4ZWV - chains A and B; structure by X-ray diffraction, 1.50 A resolution.

== Chain A (and B) ==
Protein: Putative aminotransferase
Source organism: Actinomadura melliaura
Notes: chain B of this document is another copy of the same molecule, construct and numbering; everything in this record applies to it too
UniProt: Q0H2X1 (Q0H2X1_9ACTO); residues 1-369 here = UniProt positions 1-369
Amino-acid sequence (372 residues; each row starts with the number of its first residue; numbers below 1 keep their minus sign (Ser-2 is residue -2)):
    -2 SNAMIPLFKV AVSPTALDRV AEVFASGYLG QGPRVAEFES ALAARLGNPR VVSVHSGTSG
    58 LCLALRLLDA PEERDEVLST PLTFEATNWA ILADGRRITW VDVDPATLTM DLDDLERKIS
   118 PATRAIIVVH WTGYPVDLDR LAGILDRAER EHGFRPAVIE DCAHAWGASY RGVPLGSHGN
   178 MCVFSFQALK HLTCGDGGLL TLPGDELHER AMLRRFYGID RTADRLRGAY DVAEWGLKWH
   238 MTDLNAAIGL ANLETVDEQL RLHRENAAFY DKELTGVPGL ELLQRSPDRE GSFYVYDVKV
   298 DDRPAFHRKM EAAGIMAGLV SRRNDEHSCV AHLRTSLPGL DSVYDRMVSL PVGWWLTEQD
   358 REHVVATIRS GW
Disordered / not traced: -2 to -1
Construct notes: expression tag (-2 to 0)
Modified residues: Mse1, Mse107, Mse178, Mse209, Mse238, Mse307, Mse313, Mse344 (selenomethionine; parent Met); Lys187 ((2S)-2-amino-6-[[3-hydroxy-2-methyl-5-(phosphonooxymethyl)pyridin-4-yl]methylideneamino]hexanoic acid; LLP)
Reported in the primary citation:
  - catalytic residues: Asp158
  - self-association interface (contacts with another copy of this molecule): Tyr214
  - specificity-determining residues: Gly27 (proposed by the authors, not directly observed)

== Chain A / chain B interface ==
Pairs across the interface (115; chain A residue first):
  Leu4(A) - Leu223(B)  hydrophobic
  Val7(A) - Gly24(B)
  Val9(A) - Leu26(B)  hydrophobic
  Ala13(A) - Phe21(B)  hydrophobic
  Leu14(A) - Leu14(B)  hydrophobic
  Leu14(A) - Ala18(B)  hydrophobic
  Leu14(A) - Phe21(B)
  Val17(A) - Phe21(B)  hydrophobic
  Ala18(A) - Leu14(B)  hydrophobic
  Phe21(A) - Ala13(B)  hydrophobic
  Phe21(A) - Leu14(B)
  Phe21(A) - Val17(B)  hydrophobic
  Phe21(A) - Ile245(B)  hydrophobic
  Gly24(A) - Val7(B)
  Leu26(A) - Gly192(B)
  His52(A) - His52(B)
  His52(A) - Lys235(B)
  Ser53(A) - Lys235(B)
  Thr55(A) - Tyr214(B)  hydrogen bond
  Cys59(A) - Leu234(B)  hydrophobic
  Arg63(A) - Ala90(B)  hydrogen bond (side chain-backbone)
  Phe81(A) - Tyr214(B)  hydrophobic
  Phe81(A) - Arg222(B)
  Glu82(A) - Ile216(B)
  Glu82(A) - Tyr227(B)  hydrogen bond
  Ala83(A) - Tyr214(B)  hydrophobic
  Trp86(A) - Tyr214(B)  hydrogen bond (side chain-backbone)
  Trp86(A) - Val229(B)
  Trp86(A) - Trp232(B)  hydrophobic
  Trp86(A) - Gly233(B)
  Trp86(A) - Leu234(B)
  Ala87(A) - Leu234(B)
  Leu89(A) - Trp232(B)
  Ala90(A) - Trp232(B)  hydrophobic
  Ala90(A) - Leu234(B)  hydrophobic
  Lys187(A) - Phe213(B)
  Lys187(A) - Tyr214(B)
  Lys187(A) - Lys235(B)
  Asp193(A) - Lys235(B)  salt bridge
  Asp193(A) - Thr239(B)
  Phe213(A) - Lys187(B)
  Tyr214(A) - Thr55(B)  hydrogen bond
  Tyr214(A) - Phe81(B)  hydrophobic
  Tyr214(A) - Ala83(B)  hydrophobic
  Tyr214(A) - Trp86(B)  hydrogen bond (backbone-side chain)
  Tyr214(A) - Lys187(B)
  Ile216(A) - Glu82(B)
  Arg222(A) - Phe81(B)
  Arg222(A) - Leu316(B)
  Leu223(A) - Leu4(B)  hydrophobic
  Leu223(A) - Mse313(B)  hydrophobic
  Leu223(A) - Ala314(B)
  Leu223(A) - Gly315(B)
  Leu223(A) - Leu316(B)  hydrogen bond (backbone-backbone)
  Arg224(A) - His304(B)  hydrogen bond
  Arg224(A) - Glu308(B)  salt bridge
  Arg224(A) - Ala314(B)  hydrogen bond (side chain-backbone)
  Arg224(A) - Gly315(B)
  Gly225(A) - Arg319(B)
  Tyr227(A) - Glu82(B)  hydrogen bond
  Tyr227(A) - Ser318(B)
  Tyr227(A) - Arg319(B)  hydrogen bond (backbone-side chain)
  Tyr227(A) - His324(B)
  Asp228(A) - Glu323(B)
  Asp228(A) - His324(B)  salt bridge
  Asp228(A) - Ser325(B)  hydrogen bond
  Val229(A) - Trp86(B)  hydrophobic
  Val229(A) - His324(B)  hydrogen bond (backbone-side chain)
  Val229(A) - Ser325(B)  hydrogen bond (backbone-backbone)
  Val229(A) - Cys326(B)  hydrogen bond (backbone-backbone)
  Ala230(A) - Ser325(B)
  Ala230(A) - Cys326(B)
  Glu231(A) - Cys326(B)
  Trp232(A) - Trp86(B)  hydrophobic
  Trp232(A) - Leu89(B)
  Trp232(A) - Ala90(B)  hydrophobic
  Gly233(A) - Trp86(B)
  Leu234(A) - Cys59(B)  hydrophobic
  Leu234(A) - Trp86(B)
  Leu234(A) - Ala87(B)
  Leu234(A) - Ala90(B)  hydrophobic
  Lys235(A) - His52(B)
  Lys235(A) - Ser53(B)
  Lys235(A) - Lys187(B)
  Lys235(A) - Asp193(B)  salt bridge
  Thr239(A) - Asp193(B)
  Leu241(A) - Asn242(B)
  Leu241(A) - Ile245(B)  hydrophobic
  Asn242(A) - Leu241(B)
  Ile245(A) - Phe21(B)  hydrophobic
  Ile245(A) - Leu241(B)  hydrophobic
  His304(A) - Arg224(B)
  Glu308(A) - Arg224(B)  salt bridge
  Mse313(A) - Leu223(B)  hydrophobic
  Ala314(A) - Leu223(B)
  Ala314(A) - Arg224(B)  hydrogen bond (backbone-side chain)
  Gly315(A) - Leu223(B)
  Gly315(A) - Arg224(B)
  Leu316(A) - Arg222(B)
  Leu316(A) - Leu223(B)  hydrogen bond (backbone-backbone)
  Ser318(A) - Tyr227(B)
  Arg319(A) - Gly225(B)
  Arg319(A) - Tyr227(B)  hydrogen bond (side chain-backbone)
  Arg319(A) - Asp228(B)
  Glu323(A) - Asp228(B)
  His324(A) - Tyr227(B)
  His324(A) - Asp228(B)
  His324(A) - Val229(B)  hydrogen bond (side chain-backbone)
  Ser325(A) - Asp228(B)  hydrogen bond
  Ser325(A) - Val229(B)  hydrogen bond (backbone-backbone)
  Ser325(A) - Ala230(B)
  Cys326(A) - Val229(B)  hydrogen bond (backbone-backbone)
  Cys326(A) - Ala230(B)
  Cys326(A) - Glu231(B)
  Cys326(A) - Trp232(B)
Interface residues without a listed pair, chain A (59 interface residues in all): Gln184, Ala185, Gly192
Interface residues without a listed pair, chain B (58 interface residues in all): Val9, Gln184, Ala185

== In short ==
The interface between chain A and chain B involves 59 residues on one side and 58 on the other; the contacts
include 22 hydrogen bonds and 5 salt bridges. Polar pairs include Asp193(A)-Lys235(B), Arg224(A)-Glu308(B) and
Asp228(A)-His324(B). The paper reports the catalytic residue Asp158(A); the specificity determinant Gly27(A).
Both chains are Putative aminotransferase (Actinomadura melliaura). Entry 4ZWV (Crystal Structure of
Aminotransferase AtmS13 from Actinomadura melliaura) was determined by X-ray diffraction, deposited together
with 4XAU.
